PDB entry 6B9R | X-ray diffraction, 1.80 A resolution | chains A and D

# Chain A (and D)
Molecule: Hydroxyethylphosphonate dioxygenase
Source organism: Streptomyces albus
Notes: chain D of this document is another copy of the same molecule, construct and numbering; everything in this record applies to it too
Sequence (450 residues; numbered 1 to 450; the number before each row is that of its first residue):
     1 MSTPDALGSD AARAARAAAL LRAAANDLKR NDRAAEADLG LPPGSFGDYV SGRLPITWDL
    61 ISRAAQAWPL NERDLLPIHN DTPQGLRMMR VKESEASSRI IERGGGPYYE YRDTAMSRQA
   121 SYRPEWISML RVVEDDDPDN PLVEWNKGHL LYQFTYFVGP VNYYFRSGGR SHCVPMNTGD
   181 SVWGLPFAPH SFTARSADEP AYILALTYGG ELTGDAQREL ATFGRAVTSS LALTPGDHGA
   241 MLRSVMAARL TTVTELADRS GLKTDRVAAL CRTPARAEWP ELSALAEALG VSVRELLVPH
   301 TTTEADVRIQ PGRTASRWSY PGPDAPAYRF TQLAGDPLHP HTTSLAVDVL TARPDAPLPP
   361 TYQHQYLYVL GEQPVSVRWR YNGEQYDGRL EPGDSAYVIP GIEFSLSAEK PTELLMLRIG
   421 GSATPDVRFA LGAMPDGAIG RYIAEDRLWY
Disordered / not traced: 1-8
Bound ions: Fe ion: His-149, Gln-153, His-190 (together with (2-hydroxyethyl)phosphonic acid)
Residues lining bound ligands: (2-hydroxyethyl)phosphonic acid (2HE): Arg-103, Tyr-109, Tyr-111, Ile-127, Asn-146, His-149, Gln-153, His-190, Phe-192, Ile-203, Ala-205
From the paper describing this entry:
  - Fe ion coordination: His-149, Gln-153, His-190
  - binding site for (2-hydroxyethyl)phosphonic acid: Lys-29, Arg-103, Tyr-109, Tyr-111, Ile-127, Asn-146, Phe-192, Trp-449
  - conformationally variable residues (side-chain flip): Gln-153
  - contacts within the chain: Tyr-163/His-190
  - mutagenesis - Y163F/G184I: unchanged catalytic activity on 2-HEP
  - specificity-determining residues: Gly-184
  - mutagenesis - Q153E: abolished catalytic activity
  - mutagenesis - Q153A: decreased catalytic activity

# Chain A / chain D interface
Residue-residue contacts - 294 pairs, chain A then chain D:
  Arg-16(A) with Thr-222(D)
  Leu-20(A) with Gln-217(D); Arg-218(D)
  Asp-27(A) with Arg-123(D); Leu-151(D)
  Leu-28(A) with Arg-99(D); Met-116(D), hydrophobic; Arg-123(D)
  Lys-29(A) with Arg-99(D), hydrogen bond (backbone-side chain); Tyr-111(D); Glu-125(D)
  Arg-30(A) with Arg-99(D); Asp-113(D), salt bridge
  Asn-31(A) with Ile-101(D)
  Trp-58(A) with Trp-58(D), hydrophobic; Leu-76(D), hydrophobic
  Ala-65(A) with Arg-118(D), hydrogen bond (backbone-side chain)
  Gln-66(A) with Arg-118(D), hydrogen bond (backbone-side chain)
  Trp-68(A) with Arg-118(D), hydrogen bond (backbone-side chain)
  Pro-69(A) with Met-116(D), hydrophobic; Ser-117(D); Arg-118(D); Arg-123(D)
  Leu-70(A) with Arg-118(D), hydrogen bond (backbone-side chain); Arg-123(D)
  Asn-71(A) with Ile-78(D); His-79(D), hydrogen bond (side chain-backbone); Arg-118(D), hydrogen bond (side chain-backbone)
  Glu-72(A) with His-79(D), salt bridge
  Arg-73(A) with Arg-73(D), hydrogen bond (backbone-side chain); Leu-76(D); Asp-215(D), salt bridge; Arg-218(D)
  Asp-74(A) with Arg-218(D), hydrogen bond (backbone-side chain)
  Leu-76(A) with Trp-58(D), hydrophobic; Arg-73(D); Leu-76(D), hydrophobic; Arg-218(D), hydrogen bond (backbone-side chain)
  Pro-77(A) with Arg-218(D)
  Ile-78(A) with Asn-71(D); Arg-218(D); Thr-222(D)
  His-79(A) with Asn-71(D), hydrogen bond (backbone-side chain); Glu-72(D), salt bridge; Thr-222(D)
  Asn-80(A) with Thr-222(D), hydrogen bond (side chain-backbone)
  Arg-99(A) with Leu-28(D), hydrogen bond (side chain-backbone); Lys-29(D), hydrogen bond (side chain-backbone); Arg-30(D)
  Ile-101(A) with Asn-31(D); Trp-449(D), hydrophobic; Tyr-450(D)
  Arg-103(A) with Trp-449(D); Tyr-450(D)
  Tyr-111(A) with Lys-29(D); Trp-449(D)
  Asp-113(A) with Arg-30(D), salt bridge
  Met-116(A) with Leu-28(D), hydrophobic; Pro-69(D), hydrophobic
  Ser-117(A) with Pro-69(D)
  Arg-118(A) with Ala-65(D), hydrogen bond (side chain-backbone); Gln-66(D), hydrogen bond (side chain-backbone); Trp-68(D), hydrogen bond (side chain-backbone); Pro-69(D); Leu-70(D), hydrogen bond (side chain-backbone); Asn-71(D), hydrogen bond (backbone-side chain)
  Gln-119(A) with Glu-219(D); Thr-222(D), hydrogen bond; Phe-223(D)
  Arg-123(A) with Asp-27(D); Leu-28(D); Pro-69(D), hydrogen bond (side chain-backbone)
  Glu-125(A) with Lys-29(D)
  Asn-146(A) with Trp-449(D)
  Lys-147(A) with Arg-441(D), hydrogen bond (backbone-side chain); Arg-447(D); Leu-448(D), hydrogen bond (side chain-backbone); Trp-449(D), hydrogen bond (backbone-backbone); Tyr-450(D), hydrogen bond (side chain-backbone)
  Gly-148(A) with Arg-441(D), hydrogen bond (backbone-side chain)
  His-149(A) with Lys-29(D)
  Leu-150(A) with Met-434(D), hydrophobic; Tyr-442(D), hydrophobic
  Leu-151(A) with Asp-27(D)
  Tyr-152(A) with Ala-430(D)
  Leu-185(A) with Ala-433(D)
  Pro-186(A) with Pro-435(D)
  Phe-187(A) with Met-434(D), hydrophobic; Ala-438(D), hydrophobic; Arg-441(D); Tyr-442(D)
  Glu-211(A) with Thr-424(D), hydrogen bond; Asp-426(D); Val-427(D)
  Leu-212(A) with Ala-430(D), hydrophobic; Leu-431(D), hydrophobic; Met-434(D), hydrophobic; Tyr-442(D), hydrogen bond (backbone-side chain)
  Gly-214(A) with Asp-215(D)
  Asp-215(A) with Arg-73(D), salt bridge; Thr-213(D); Gly-214(D); Asp-215(D), hydrogen bond (backbone-side chain); Ser-422(D)
  Ala-216(A) with Ser-422(D); Val-427(D), hydrophobic; Tyr-442(D)
  Gln-217(A) with Leu-20(D); Tyr-442(D), hydrogen bond (side chain-backbone); Ile-443(D), hydrogen bond (side chain-backbone)
  Arg-218(A) with Leu-20(D); Asp-74(D), hydrogen bond (side chain-backbone); Leu-76(D), hydrogen bond (side chain-backbone); Pro-77(D); Ile-78(D)
  Glu-219(A) with Ile-78(D); Gln-119(D); His-364(D), salt bridge; Gly-421(D); Ser-422(D), hydrogen bond
  Leu-220(A) with Leu-431(D), hydrophobic; Tyr-442(D)
  Ala-221(A) with Arg-16(D); Ile-443(D)
  Thr-222(A) with Ile-78(D); Asn-80(D), hydrogen bond (backbone-side chain); Gln-119(D), hydrogen bond; Tyr-381(D)
  Phe-223(A) with Gln-119(D); His-364(D); Tyr-381(D), hydrogen bond (backbone-side chain); Ile-399(D), hydrophobic; Pro-400(D)
  Gly-224(A) with Ile-443(D)
  Arg-225(A) with Gly-437(D), hydrogen bond (side chain-backbone); Ile-439(D); Gly-440(D); Ile-443(D)
  Val-227(A) with Tyr-381(D), hydrophobic; Pro-400(D)
  Thr-228(A) with Leu-431(D); Ile-439(D); Ile-443(D)
  Ser-229(A) with Ile-439(D)
  Leu-231(A) with Tyr-362(D), hydrophobic; Arg-428(D), hydrogen bond (backbone-side chain)
  Ala-232(A) with Arg-428(D); Leu-431(D); Gly-432(D)
  Leu-233(A) with Arg-428(D), hydrogen bond (backbone-backbone); Phe-429(D); Gly-432(D)
  Ser-244(A) with Tyr-362(D); Arg-428(D), hydrogen bond
  Ala-247(A) with Arg-418(D), hydrogen bond (backbone-side chain)
  Ala-248(A) with Thr-343(D), hydrogen bond (backbone-side chain); Thr-361(D); Tyr-362(D), hydrophobic; Gln-363(D); Arg-418(D), hydrogen bond (backbone-side chain)
  Arg-249(A) with Trp-318(D); Pro-340(D), hydrogen bond (side chain-backbone); Thr-342(D), hydrogen bond (side chain-backbone); Thr-343(D), hydrogen bond
  Leu-250(A) with Trp-318(D), hydrogen bond (backbone-side chain); Tyr-320(D); Phe-330(D); Leu-345(D), hydrophobic; Pro-359(D); Met-416(D), hydrophobic; Arg-418(D)
  Thr-251(A) with Trp-318(D); Tyr-320(D)
  Thr-252(A) with Tyr-320(D); Pro-321(D)
  Thr-254(A) with Pro-323(D)
  Glu-255(A) with Trp-318(D)
  Trp-279(A) with Trp-279(D), hydrophobic; Ser-283(D); Val-293(D), hydrophobic
  Ser-283(A) with Trp-279(D)
  Gly-290(A) with Pro-337(D)
  Val-291(A) with Pro-340(D), hydrophobic
  Ser-292(A) with Val-298(D), hydrogen bond (side chain-backbone); Pro-299(D)
  Val-293(A) with Leu-297(D), hydrophobic
  Arg-294(A) with Arg-294(D), hydrogen bond (side chain-backbone); Glu-295(D), salt bridge; Leu-297(D), hydrogen bond (side chain-backbone)
  Glu-295(A) with Arg-294(D), salt bridge; Pro-340(D); His-341(D), salt bridge; Pro-425(D)
  Leu-297(A) with Val-293(D), hydrophobic; Arg-294(D), hydrogen bond (backbone-side chain); Leu-297(D), hydrophobic
  Val-298(A) with Phe-429(D), hydrophobic
  Pro-299(A) with Ser-292(D); Phe-429(D)
  Trp-318(A) with Arg-249(D); Leu-250(D), hydrogen bond (side chain-backbone); Glu-255(D); Arg-259(D)
  Tyr-320(A) with Thr-252(D)
  Pro-321(A) with Thr-252(D)
  Phe-330(A) with Leu-250(D), hydrophobic
  Gln-332(A) with Arg-259(D)
  Pro-337(A) with Gly-290(D)
  Leu-338(A) with Phe-429(D), hydrophobic
  Pro-340(A) with Arg-249(D), hydrogen bond (backbone-side chain); Val-291(D), hydrophobic; Glu-295(D)
  His-341(A) with Glu-295(D), salt bridge
  Thr-342(A) with Arg-249(D), hydrogen bond (backbone-side chain)
  Thr-343(A) with Ala-248(D), hydrogen bond (side chain-backbone); Arg-249(D), hydrogen bond
  Leu-345(A) with Leu-250(D), hydrophobic
  Leu-358(A) with Leu-250(D), hydrophobic
  Pro-359(A) with Leu-250(D)
  Pro-360(A) with Ala-247(D)
  Thr-361(A) with Ala-248(D)
  Tyr-362(A) with Leu-231(D), hydrophobic; Ser-244(D); Ala-248(D), hydrophobic
  Gln-363(A) with Ala-248(D)
  His-364(A) with Glu-219(D), salt bridge; Phe-223(D)
  Tyr-381(A) with Thr-222(D); Phe-223(D), hydrogen bond (side chain-backbone); Val-227(D), hydrophobic
  Asn-382(A) with Ala-226(D)
  Ile-399(A) with Phe-223(D), hydrophobic
  Pro-400(A) with Phe-223(D); Val-227(D)
  Arg-418(A) with Ala-247(D), hydrogen bond (side chain-backbone); Ala-248(D), hydrogen bond (side chain-backbone); Leu-250(D)
  Gly-421(A) with Glu-219(D)
  Ser-422(A) with Asp-215(D); Ala-216(D); Glu-219(D), hydrogen bond
  Ala-423(A) with Leu-220(D), hydrophobic
  Pro-425(A) with Glu-295(D)
  Val-427(A) with Glu-211(D); Ala-216(D), hydrophobic; Leu-220(D), hydrophobic
  Arg-428(A) with Leu-231(D), hydrogen bond (side chain-backbone); Ala-232(D); Leu-233(D), hydrogen bond (backbone-backbone); Ser-244(D), hydrogen bond
  Phe-429(A) with Leu-233(D); Thr-234(D); Pro-235(D); Met-241(D), hydrophobic; Val-298(D), hydrophobic; Pro-299(D)
  Ala-430(A) with Tyr-152(D); Leu-212(D), hydrophobic
  Leu-431(A) with Leu-220(D), hydrophobic; Thr-228(D); Ala-232(D)
  Gly-432(A) with Ala-232(D); Leu-233(D)
  Ala-433(A) with Leu-185(D); Leu-338(D), hydrophobic
  Met-434(A) with Leu-212(D), hydrophobic
  Pro-435(A) with Pro-186(D); Phe-187(D)
  Ala-438(A) with Phe-187(D), hydrophobic
  Ile-439(A) with Thr-228(D); Ser-229(D)
  Arg-441(A) with Lys-147(D), hydrogen bond (side chain-backbone); Gly-148(D), hydrogen bond (side chain-backbone); Phe-187(D)
  Tyr-442(A) with Leu-150(D), hydrophobic; Phe-187(D); Leu-212(D), hydrogen bond (side chain-backbone); Ala-216(D); Gln-217(D), hydrogen bond (backbone-side chain); Leu-220(D), hydrophobic
  Ile-443(A) with Gln-217(D), hydrogen bond (backbone-side chain); Leu-220(D); Ala-221(D); Thr-228(D)
  Arg-447(A) with Lys-147(D)
  Leu-448(A) with Lys-147(D)
  Trp-449(A) with Ile-101(D), hydrophobic; Arg-103(D); Tyr-111(D); Asn-146(D); Lys-147(D), hydrogen bond (backbone-backbone)
  Tyr-450(A) with Ile-101(D); Arg-103(D); Lys-147(D)
Other interface residues (no listed pair), chain A (143 interface residues in all): Ala-34, Leu-75, Glu-102, Thr-213, Thr-234, Pro-235, Met-241, Asp-306, Tyr-397, Gly-401, Met-416, Asp-426, Gly-440, Glu-445
Other interface residues (no listed pair), chain D (147 interface residues in all): Ala-34, Glu-102, Trp-145, His-149, Ala-188, Thr-207, Arg-225, Thr-251, Asp-306, Arg-317, Ser-319, Leu-358, Pro-360, Gly-401, Ala-423, Glu-445

# Overview
The interface between chain A and chain D involves 143 residues on one side and 147 on the other; the contacts
include 70 hydrogen bonds and 12 salt bridges. Among the polar pairs are Arg-30(A)/Asp-113(D),
Glu-72(A)/His-79(D) and Arg-73(A)/Asp-215(D). From the paper: a binding site for (2-hydroxyethyl)phosphonic
acid at Lys-29(A), Arg-103(A) and Tyr-109(A) among others; Q153E of chain A abolishes catalytic activity; 3
substitutions were tested in all.
Chain A and chain D are both Hydroxyethylphosphonate dioxygenase (Streptomyces albus); the structure,
Streptomyces albus HEPD with substrate 2-hydroxyethylphosphonate (2-HEP) and Fe(II) bound, was determined by
X-ray diffraction together with 6B9S from the same study.
